PDB entry 4W80 | X-ray diffraction, 3.20 A resolution | chains A and D of the 4 polymer chains in the assembly

Chain A (and D):
Name: B-cell receptor-associated protein 29
Organism: Homo sapiens
Notes: chain D of this document is another copy of the same molecule, construct and numbering; everything in this record applies to it too
UniProtKB: Q9UHQ4 (BAP29_HUMAN), isoform Q9UHQ4-2; residue numbers follow UniProt; this construct covers 168-229
Amino-acid sequence (64 residues; numbered 166 to 229; the number before each row is that of its first residue):
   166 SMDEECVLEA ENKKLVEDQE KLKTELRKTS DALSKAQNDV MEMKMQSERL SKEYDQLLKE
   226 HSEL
Construct notes: expression tag (166-167)

How chain A and chain D interact:
Pairs across the interface - 8 pairs, chain A then chain D:
  Leu198(A) with Leu198(D), hydrophobic
  Met208(A) with Met208(D), hydrophobic
  Tyr219(A) with Tyr219(D), hydrophobic
  Leu222(A) with Tyr219(D), hydrophobic
  Leu223(A) with Leu222(D), hydrophobic
  Glu228(A) with His226(D)
  Leu229(A) with Leu222(D); His226(D)
Interface residues without a listed pair, chain A (8 interface residues in all): Leu187
Interface residues without a listed pair, chain D (9 interface residues in all): Leu187, Leu215, Leu223, Ser227

Summary:
8 residues of chain A and 9 residues of chain D are in contact.
Chain A and chain D are both B-cell receptor-associated protein 29 (Homo sapiens); the structure, Tetrameric
BAP29 vDED with disulfide bonds in crystal contacts, was determined by X-ray diffraction, deposited together
with 4W7Z.
